PDB entry 6HTD | X-ray diffraction, 3.00 A resolution | chains B and C of the 28 polymer chains in the assembly

[Chain B]
Protein: Proteasome subunit alpha type-3
From: Saccharomyces cerevisiae (strain ATCC 204508 / S288c)
Notes: EC 3.4.25.1
UniProt: P23638 (PSA3_YEAST); residues 0-257 here correspond to UniProt positions 1-258 (UniProt number = residue number + 1)
Chain sequence (258 residues; each row starts with the number of its first residue; numbering starts at 0):
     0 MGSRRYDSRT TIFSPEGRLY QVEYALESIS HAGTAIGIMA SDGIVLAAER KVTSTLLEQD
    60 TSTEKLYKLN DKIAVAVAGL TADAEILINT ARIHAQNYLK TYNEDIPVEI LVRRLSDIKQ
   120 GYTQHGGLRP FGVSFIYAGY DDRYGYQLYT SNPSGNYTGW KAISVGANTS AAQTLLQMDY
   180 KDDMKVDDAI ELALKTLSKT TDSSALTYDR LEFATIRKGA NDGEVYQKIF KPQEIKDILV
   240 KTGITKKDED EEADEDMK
Not modelled in the structure: 0, 245-257

[Chain C]
Protein: Proteasome subunit alpha type-4
From: Saccharomyces cerevisiae (strain ATCC 204508 / S288c)
Notes: EC 3.4.25.1
UniProt: P40303 (PSA4_YEAST); residues -1 to 252 here correspond to UniProt positions 1-254 (UniProt number = residue number + 2)
Chain sequence (254 residues; each row starts with the number of its first residue; numbers below 1 keep their minus sign (Met-1 is residue -1)):
    -1 MSGYDRALSI FSPDGHIFQV EYALEAVKRG TCAVGVKGKN CVVLGCERRS TLKLQDTRIT
    59 PSKVSKIDSH VVLSFSGLNA DSRILIEKAR VEAQSHRLTL EDPVTVEYLT RYVAGVQQRY
   119 TQSGGVRPFG VSTLIAGFDP RDDEPKLYQT EPSGIYSSWS AQTIGRNSKT VREFLEKNYD
   179 RKEPPATVEE CVKLTVRSLL EVVQTGAKNI EITVVKPDSD IVALSSEEIN QYVTQIEQEK
   239 QEQQEQDKKK KSNH
Not modelled in the structure: -1 to 0, 241-252

[Chain B / chain C interface]
Contacting residue pairs (73; chain B residue first):
  Arg3(B) with Arg4(C), hydrogen bond (backbone-side chain)
  Asp6(B) with Tyr2(C), hydrogen bond; Arg4(C), salt bridge
  Arg8(B) with Arg4(C)
  Thr10(B) with Leu6(C); Arg125(C)
  Ile11(B) with Gln17(C)
  Phe12(B) with Gln17(C), hydrogen bond (backbone-side chain); Tyr20(C), hydrophobic; Ala21(C), hydrophobic; Ala24(C), hydrophobic; Leu76(C), hydrophobic; Arg125(C); Pro126(C); Gly128(C)
  Ser13(B) with Tyr20(C)
  Pro14(B) with Tyr20(C), hydrophobic; Glu23(C)
  Glu15(B) with Glu23(C); Arg27(C), hydrogen bond (backbone-side chain)
  Gly16(B) with Tyr20(C); Glu23(C); Ala24(C); Arg27(C), hydrogen bond (backbone-side chain)
  Arg17(B) with Arg27(C)
  Leu18(B) with Arg125(C)
  Met38(B) with Asp54(C)
  Arg112(B) with Arg81(C)
  Ser115(B) with Arg81(C), hydrogen bond (backbone-side chain)
  Asp116(B) with Arg81(C), salt bridge; Ile82(C)
  Gln119(B) with Ala78(C); Asp79(C); Ile82(C)
  Thr122(B) with Arg125(C), hydrogen bond (backbone-side chain)
  Gln123(B) with Tyr118(C); Gly123(C); Val124(C); Arg125(C), hydrogen bond (backbone-backbone); Phe127(C)
  His124(B) with Gly123(C); Val124(C)
  Gly125(B) with Tyr2(C); Gly123(C)
  Gly126(B) with Tyr2(C)
  Tyr143(B) with Arg56(C), hydrogen bond (backbone-side chain); Ile57(C), hydrophobic
  Tyr145(B) with Arg56(C), hydrogen bond (backbone-side chain)
  Gln146(B) with Ile57(C)
  Leu147(B) with Ile57(C)
  Tyr148(B) with Ile57(C)
  Ser153(B) with Ala78(C)
  Gly154(B) with Ala78(C); Arg81(C), hydrogen bond (backbone-side chain)
  Asn155(B) with Asn77(C); Ala78(C)
  Tyr156(B) with Pro59(C), hydrophobic; Arg81(C)
  Gly158(B) with Gln53(C); Asp54(C), hydrogen bond (backbone-backbone); Ile57(C); Thr58(C), hydrogen bond (backbone-side chain)
  Trp159(B) with Leu50(C), hydrophobic; Lys51(C); Leu52(C); Gln53(C); Asp54(C)
  Lys160(B) with Leu52(C), hydrogen bond (backbone-backbone); Gln53(C)
  Ala161(B) with Leu52(C)
  Gln172(B) with Leu52(C)
  Leu175(B) with Leu52(C), hydrophobic
  Gln176(B) with Leu52(C)
Other interface residues (no listed pair), chain B (41 interface residues in all): Glu108, Thr157, Tyr179

[Summary]
41 residues of chain B and 31 residues of chain C are in contact; the contacts include 14 hydrogen bonds and 2
salt bridges. Polar pairs include Asp6(B)-Arg4(C), Asp116(B)-Arg81(C) and Arg3(B)-Arg4(C).
Chain B is Proteasome subunit alpha type-3 and chain C is Proteasome subunit alpha type-4, both from
Saccharomyces cerevisiae (strain ATCC 204508 / S288c); the structure, Yeast 20S proteasome with human beta2c
(S171G) in complex with 4, was determined by X-ray diffraction together with 6HTB, 6HTC, 6HTP, 6HTR, 6HUB,
6HUC and 30 further entries from the same study.
